6FMS - chains A and E; structure by X-ray diffraction, 3.00 A resolution.

# Chain A
Name: Lipoprotein signal peptidase
From: Pseudomonas aeruginosa (strain ATCC 15692 / DSM 22644 / CIP 104116 / JCM 14847 / LMG 12228 / 1C / PRS 101 / PAO1)
Notes: EC 3.4.23.36
UniProtKB: Q9HVM5 (LSPA_PSEAE); numbering as in UniProt (aligned over 2-169)
Amino-acid sequence (188 residues; numbered -18 to 169; the number before each row is that of its first residue; numbers below 1 keep their minus sign (Gly-18 is residue -18)):
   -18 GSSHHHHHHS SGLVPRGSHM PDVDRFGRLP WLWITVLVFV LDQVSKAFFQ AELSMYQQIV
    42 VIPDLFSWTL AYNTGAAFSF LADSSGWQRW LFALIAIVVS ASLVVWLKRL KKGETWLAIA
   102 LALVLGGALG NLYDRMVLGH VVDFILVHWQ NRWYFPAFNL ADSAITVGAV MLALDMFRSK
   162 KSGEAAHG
Disordered / not traced: -18 to 1, 159-169
Differences from the reference sequence: expression tag (-18 to 1)
Modified / non-standard residues: Mse1 (selenomethionine); Mse36, Mse117, Mse152, Mse157 (selenomethionine; parent Met)
Swiss-Prot annotation at these positions:
  - active site: Asp124, Asp143
  - mutagenesis: Asp115 (D115A: Retains 20% of wild-type activity; D115N: Retains 50% of wild-type activity), Arg116 (R116A: Loss of activity), Asp124 (D124N: Loss of activity), Asp143 (D143N: Loss of activity)

# Chain E
Name: Globomycin
Amino-acid sequence (5 residues; numbered 201 to 205; the number before each row is that of its first residue):
   201 LXSXX
Modified / non-standard residues: Leu201 (N-methylleucine; MLE); IIL (iso-isoleucine) at position 202, ALO (allo-threonine) at position 204, 5BV ((2R,3R)-3-(glycyloxy)-2-methylnonanoic acid) at position 205
Covalent attachments: covalent link Leu201-5BV_205

# Interface between chain A and chain E
Pairs across the interface (22; chain A residue first):
  Asn54(A) - Ser203(E)  hydrogen bond (side chain-backbone)
  Asn54(A) - ALO_204(E)  hydrogen bond (side chain-backbone)
  Gly56(A) - ALO_204(E)
  Phe59(A) - 5BV_205(E)
  Leu62(A) - 5BV_205(E)
  Leu72(A) - 5BV_205(E)
  Phe73(A) - Leu201(E)
  Phe73(A) - ALO_204(E)
  Phe73(A) - 5BV_205(E)
  Ala77(A) - Leu201(E)
  Val80(A) - Leu201(E)
  Asn112(A) - Leu201(E)  hydrogen bond (side chain-backbone)
  Asn112(A) - IIL_202(E)
  Asn112(A) - Ser203(E)
  Arg116(A) - IIL_202(E)  hydrogen bond (side chain-backbone)
  Arg116(A) - Ser203(E)  hydrogen bond (side chain-backbone)
  Arg116(A) - 5BV_205(E)
  Val122(A) - Ser203(E)
  Asp124(A) - Ser203(E)
  Asp143(A) - IIL_202(E)
  Asp143(A) - Ser203(E)  hydrogen bond
  Ile146(A) - Leu201(E)
Other interface residues (no listed pair), chain A (20 interface residues in all): Ile76, Val105, Ala109, Ala138, Phe139, Thr147

# Summary
20 residues of chain A face 5 of chain E across their interface, with 6 hydrogen bonds. Polar contacts include
Asn54(A)-Ser203(E), Asn54(A)-ALO_204(E) and Asn112(A)-Leu201(E). UniProt lists active-site residues Asp124(A)
and Asp143(A) and 4 mutagenesis sites on chain A.
Chain A is Lipoprotein signal peptidase (Pseudomonas aeruginosa (strain ATCC 15692 / DSM 22644 / CIP 104116 /
JCM 14847 / LMG 12228 / 1C / PRS 101 / PAO1)) and chain E is Globomycin; the structure, IMISX-EP of Se-LspA,
was determined by X-ray diffraction.
